Entry 8CE5 (electron microscopy, 3.62 A resolution); this record covers chains B and b of the 6 polymer chains in the assembly.

# Chain B (and b)
Protein: Heme exporter protein B
Source organism: Escherichia coli K-12
Notes: chain b of this document is another copy of the same molecule, construct and numbering; everything in this record applies to it too
UniProtKB: P0ABL8 (CCMB_ECOLI); residues 1-220 here = UniProt positions 1-220
Amino-acid sequence (220 residues; each row starts with the number of its first residue):
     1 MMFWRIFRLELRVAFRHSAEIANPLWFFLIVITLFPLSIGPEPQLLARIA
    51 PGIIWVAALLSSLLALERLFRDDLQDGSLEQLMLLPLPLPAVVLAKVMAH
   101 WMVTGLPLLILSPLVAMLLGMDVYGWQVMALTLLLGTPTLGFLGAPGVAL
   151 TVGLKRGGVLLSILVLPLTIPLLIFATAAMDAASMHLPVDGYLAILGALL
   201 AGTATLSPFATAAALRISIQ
Unresolved in the structure: 1

# Interface between chain B and chain b
Contacting residue pairs (63):
  His-17(B) / Arg-71(b)  hydrogen bond
  Ser-18(B) / Gly-158(b)
  Ser-18(B) / Val-159(b)
  Glu-20(B) / Glu-67(b)
  Glu-20(B) / Arg-71(b)  salt bridge
  Ala-22(B) / Ser-162(b)
  Asn-23(B) / Leu-63(b)
  Asn-23(B) / Ser-162(b)  hydrogen bond
  Asn-23(B) / Val-165(b)
  Asn-23(B) / Leu-166(b)
  Trp-26(B) / Leu-166(b)
  Trp-26(B) / Pro-167(b)  hydrophobic
  Phe-27(B) / Leu-59(b)  hydrophobic
  Phe-27(B) / Leu-166(b)
  Ile-30(B) / Ile-170(b)  hydrophobic
  Val-31(B) / Val-56(b)  hydrophobic
  Leu-34(B) / Val-56(b)  hydrophobic
  Leu-34(B) / Thr-177(b)
  Phe-35(B) / Phe-35(b)  hydrophobic
  Phe-35(B) / Gly-52(b)
  Phe-35(B) / Ile-53(b)
  Phe-35(B) / Val-56(b)  hydrophobic
  Ser-38(B) / Thr-177(b)
  Ser-38(B) / Asp-181(b)
  Ile-39(B) / Arg-48(b)  hydrogen bond (backbone-side chain)
  Ile-39(B) / Ile-49(b)  hydrophobic
  Ile-39(B) / Asp-181(b)
  Arg-48(B) / Ser-38(b)  hydrogen bond (side chain-backbone)
  Arg-48(B) / Ile-39(b)  hydrogen bond (side chain-backbone)
  Ile-49(B) / Ile-39(b)  hydrophobic
  Ile-49(B) / Ile-49(b)  hydrophobic
  Gly-52(B) / Ser-38(b)
  Gly-52(B) / Ile-39(b)
  Ile-53(B) / Phe-35(b)  hydrophobic
  Ile-53(B) / Ile-39(b)  hydrophobic
  Val-56(B) / Phe-35(b)  hydrophobic
  Val-56(B) / Ser-38(b)
  Leu-59(B) / Leu-34(b)  hydrophobic
  Leu-60(B) / Leu-60(b)  hydrophobic
  Leu-64(B) / Leu-60(b)  hydrophobic
  Leu-64(B) / Leu-63(b)  hydrophobic
  Leu-64(B) / Leu-64(b)  hydrophobic
  Glu-67(B) / Leu-64(b)
  Gln-75(B) / Gln-75(b)
  Lys-155(B) / Asp-72(b)  salt bridge
  Arg-156(B) / Arg-16(b)
  Arg-156(B) / Asn-23(b)
  Gly-157(B) / Leu-64(b)
  Gly-157(B) / Arg-68(b)
  Gly-158(B) / Leu-64(b)
  Val-159(B) / Asn-23(b)
  Val-159(B) / Phe-27(b)  hydrophobic
  Ser-162(B) / Phe-27(b)
  Ile-163(B) / Asn-23(b)
  Leu-166(B) / Ile-30(b)  hydrophobic
  Leu-166(B) / Leu-34(b)  hydrophobic
  Pro-167(B) / Ile-30(b)  hydrophobic
  Ile-170(B) / Leu-34(b)  hydrophobic
  Ile-170(B) / Leu-37(b)  hydrophobic
  Leu-173(B) / Leu-34(b)  hydrophobic
  Leu-173(B) / Ser-38(b)
  Ile-174(B) / Leu-37(b)  hydrophobic
  Thr-177(B) / Ser-38(b)
Other interface residues (no listed pair), chain B (41 interface residues in all): Ala-19, Leu-45, Arg-71, Asp-72, Leu-160
Other interface residues (no listed pair), chain b (43 interface residues in all): Ala-14, Glu-20, Pro-24, Trp-26, Leu-45, Ser-61, Asp-76, Thr-151, Thr-169, Leu-173, Ile-174

# In short
41 residues of chain B face 43 of chain b across their interface; the contacts include 5 hydrogen bonds and 2
salt bridges. Among the polar pairs are Glu-20(B)/Arg-71(b), Lys-155(B)/Asp-72(b) and His-17(B)/Arg-71(b).
Both chains are Heme exporter protein B (Escherichia coli K-12). Entry 8CE5 (Cytochrome c maturation complex
CcmABCD, E154Q, ATP-bound) was determined by electron microscopy together with 8CE1, 8CE8 and 8CEA from the
same study.
